Entry 2Z2P (X-ray diffraction, 2.80 A resolution); this record covers chains A and C of the 4 polymer chains in the assembly.

Chain A:
Molecule: Virginiamycin B lyase
Source organism: Staphylococcus aureus
Notes: EC 4.2.99.-
UniProt: P17978 (VGB_STAAU); residue numbers follow UniProt; this construct covers 1-299
Amino-acid sequence (299 residues; numbered 1 to 299; the number before each row is that of its first residue):
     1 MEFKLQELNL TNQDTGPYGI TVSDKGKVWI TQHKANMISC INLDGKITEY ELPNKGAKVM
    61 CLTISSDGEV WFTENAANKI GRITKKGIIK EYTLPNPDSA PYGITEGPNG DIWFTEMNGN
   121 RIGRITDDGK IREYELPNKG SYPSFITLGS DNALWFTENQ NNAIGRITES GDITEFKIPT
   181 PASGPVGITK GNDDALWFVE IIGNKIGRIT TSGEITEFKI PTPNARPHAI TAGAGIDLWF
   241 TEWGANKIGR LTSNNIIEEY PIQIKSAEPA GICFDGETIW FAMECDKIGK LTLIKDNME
Disordered / not traced: 1, 295-299
Differences from the reference sequence: conflict Glu51 (Pro in P17978), Asn54 (Thr in P17978), Lys55 (Pro in P17978), Gly56 (Asp in P17978), Thr211 (Pro in P17978), Ser212 (Leu in P17978), Ala267 (Gly in P17978); engineered mutation Ala270 (His in P17978)
Ion coordination: Mg2+ site 1: Asp67, Glu69, Asp127; Mg2+ site 2: Glu268, Glu284 (shared with MHW_1(C) of chain C)
Residues lining bound ligands:
  - dalfopristin (DOL; 5-(2-diethylamino-ethanesulfonyl)-21-hydroxy-10-isopropyl-11,19-dimethyl-9,26-dioxa-3,15,28-triaza-tricyclo[23.2.1.00,255]octacosa-1(27),12,17,19,25(28)-pentaene-2,8,14,23-tetraone), molecule 1: Asp14, Lys34, Trp243, Ser266, Glu268, Cys285
  - dalfopristin (DOL), molecule 2: Pro108, Asn109, Asp151, Asn152, Thr168, Glu169
Curated features (UniProtKB/Swiss-Prot):
  - binding site (substrate): His228
  - binding site (Mg(2+)): Glu268, Glu284
  - mutagenesis: Tyr18 (Y18F: 600-fold decrease in catalytic efficiency), His228 (H228A: Loss of activity), Glu268 (E268Q: 56-fold decrease in catalytic efficiency), Glu284 (E284Q: 137-fold decrease in catalytic efficiency)
What the authors report for this chain:
  - binding site for Quinupristin (chain C): Tyr18, Arg226, His228, Trp243
  - Mg2+ coordination: Glu268, Glu284
  - contacts within the chain: His33-Glu284, Trp243-Glu268
  - conformationally variable residues (side-chain flip): Tyr142, Gln160, Arg226, Trp243, Glu268, Glu284
  - catalytic residues: Tyr18, His228 (proposed by the authors, not directly observed)
  - catalytic residues: Glu268, Glu284

Chain C:
Molecule: Quinupristin
Amino-acid sequence (8 residues; numbered 1 to 8; the number before each row is that of its first residue):
     1 XTXPXXXX
Modified positions: MHW (3-hydroxypicolinic acid) at position 1, DBB (D-alpha-aminobutyric acid) at position 3, MHU (4-N,N-(dimethylamino)-L-phenylalanine) at position 5, MHV (4-oxo-L-pipecolic acid) at position 6, 004 ((2S)-amino(phenyl)ethanoic acid) at position 7, MHT ((3S)-3-(methylsulfanyl)-1-azabicyclo[2.2.2]octane) at position 8
Covalently attached groups: covalent link Thr2-004_7; covalent link MHV_6-MHT_8
Ion coordination: Mg2+: MHW_1 (shared with Glu268(A), Glu284(A) of chain A)

Interface between chain A and chain C:
Residue-residue contacts (29; chain A residue first):
  Tyr18(A) - Thr2(C)  hydrogen bond (side chain-backbone)
  Tyr18(A) - DBB_3(C)
  Tyr18(A) - Pro4(C)
  His33(A) - DBB_3(C)
  Lys58(A) - DBB_3(C)
  Met60(A) - DBB_3(C)
  Tyr102(A) - Pro4(C)  hydrophobic
  Tyr102(A) - 004_7(C)
  Met117(A) - Pro4(C)  hydrophobic
  Met117(A) - 004_7(C)
  Tyr142(A) - Pro4(C)
  Tyr142(A) - MHU_5(C)
  Ser144(A) - 004_7(C)
  Asn159(A) - 004_7(C)
  Asn159(A) - MHT_8(C)
  Gln160(A) - MHT_8(C)
  Ala182(A) - MHT_8(C)
  Gly184(A) - MHT_8(C)
  Val186(A) - 004_7(C)
  Ile201(A) - 004_7(C)
  Ile202(A) - MHT_8(C)
  Arg226(A) - MHV_6(C)
  His228(A) - Thr2(C)
  His228(A) - 004_7(C)  hydrogen bond (side chain-backbone)
  Trp243(A) - MHW_1(C)
  Trp243(A) - Thr2(C)
  Glu268(A) - MHW_1(C)
  Glu284(A) - MHW_1(C)
  Glu284(A) - DBB_3(C)
Also at the interface, not in a pair above, chain A (21 interface residues in all): Ser183

In short:
21 residues of chain A and 8 residues of chain C are in contact, with 2 hydrogen bonds. Polar pairs include
Tyr18(A)-Thr2(C) and His228(A)-004_7(C). Bound to chain A: dalfopristin. The paper reports catalytic residues
Tyr18(A), His228(A) and Glu268(A) among others; a binding site for Quinupristin (chain C) at Tyr18(A),
Arg226(A) and His228(A) among others.
Chain A is Virginiamycin B lyase (Staphylococcus aureus) and chain C is Quinupristin; the structure, Crystal
Structure of catalytically inactive H270A virginiamycin B lyase from Staphylococcus aureus with Quinupristin,
was determined by X-ray diffraction, deposited together with 2Z2N and 2Z2O.
